PDB entry 8TYV | X-ray diffraction, 1.85 A resolution | chain B

Chain B:
Molecule: Solute carrier family 53 member 1
Source organism: Homo sapiens
Notes: fragment: SPX domain
Reference sequence: Q9UBH6 (S53A1_HUMAN); numbering as in UniProt; present here: 1-94, 130-207
Amino-acid sequence (181 residues; each row starts with the number of its first residue; note: 30 numbers in that range are skipped by the numbering (no residue carries them; nothing is unmodelled there); numbers below 1 keep their minus sign (Gly-3 is residue -3)):
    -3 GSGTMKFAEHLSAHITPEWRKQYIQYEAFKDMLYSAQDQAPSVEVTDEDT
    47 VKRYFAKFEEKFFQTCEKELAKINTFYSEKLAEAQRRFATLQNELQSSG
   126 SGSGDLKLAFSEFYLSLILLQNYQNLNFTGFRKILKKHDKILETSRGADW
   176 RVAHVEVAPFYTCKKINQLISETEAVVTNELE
Not modelled in the structure: -3 to 1, 126-128, 206-207
Differences from the reference sequence: expression tag (-3 to 0); linker (95, 126-129)
UniProt features mapped onto this chain:
  - mutagenesis: Tyr22 (Y22A: Decreases phosphate efflux), Lys158 (K158A: Decreases phosphate efflux. Decreases phosphate efflux; when associated with A-161 and A-165), Lys161 (K161A: Decreases phosphate efflux; when associated with A-158 and A-165), Lys165 (K165A: Decreases phosphate efflux; when associated with A-158 and A-161)
  - region: Lys158 to Lys165 (Important for inositol polyphosphate binding)
  - natural variant: Ser136 (S136N: In IBGC6), Leu140 (L140P: In IBGC6), Leu145 (L145P: In IBGC6)
What the authors report for this chain:
  - binding site for IP8: Lys2, Lys26, Lys158, Lys161, Lys162, Lys165

Summary:
UniProt lists 4 mutagenesis sites. From the paper: a binding site for IP8 at Lys2, Lys26 and Lys158 among
others.
Chain B is Solute carrier family 53 member 1 (Homo sapiens); the structure, Crystal structure of the SPX
domain of XPR1 in complex with IP8, was determined by X-ray diffraction, deposited together with 8TYU.
